Entry 8EMH (electron microscopy, 3.63 A resolution); this record covers chains F and O of the 14 polymer chains in the assembly.

== Chain F ==
Molecule: Protease Lon-related BREX system protein BrxL
Source organism: Acinetobacter sp. NEB 394
Reference sequence: A0A7H8SL14 (A0A7H8SL14_9GAMM); residues 1-679 here = UniProt positions 1-679
Sequence (679 residues; row label = number of the first residue in the row):
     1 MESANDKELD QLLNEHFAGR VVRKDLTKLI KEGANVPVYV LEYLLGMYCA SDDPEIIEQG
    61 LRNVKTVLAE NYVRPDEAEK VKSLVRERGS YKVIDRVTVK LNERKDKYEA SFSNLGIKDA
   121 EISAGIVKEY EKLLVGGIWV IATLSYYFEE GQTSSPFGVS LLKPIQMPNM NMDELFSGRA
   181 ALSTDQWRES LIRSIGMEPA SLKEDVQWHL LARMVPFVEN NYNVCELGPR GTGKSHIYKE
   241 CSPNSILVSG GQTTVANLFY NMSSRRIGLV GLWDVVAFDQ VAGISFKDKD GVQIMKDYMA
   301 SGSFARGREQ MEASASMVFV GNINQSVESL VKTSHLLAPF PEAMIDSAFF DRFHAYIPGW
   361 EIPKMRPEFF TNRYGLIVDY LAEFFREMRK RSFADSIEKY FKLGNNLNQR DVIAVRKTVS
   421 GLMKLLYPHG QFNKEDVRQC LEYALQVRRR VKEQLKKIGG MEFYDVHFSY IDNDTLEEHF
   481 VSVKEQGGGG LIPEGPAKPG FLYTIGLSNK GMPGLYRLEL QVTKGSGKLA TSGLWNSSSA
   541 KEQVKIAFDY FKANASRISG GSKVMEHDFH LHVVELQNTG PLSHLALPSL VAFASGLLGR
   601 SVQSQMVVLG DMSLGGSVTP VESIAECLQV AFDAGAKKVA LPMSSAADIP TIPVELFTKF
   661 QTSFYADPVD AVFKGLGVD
Unresolved in the structure: 1, 488-497, 678-679
Sequence notes: conflict Gln280 (Glu in A0A7H8SL14)
What the authors report for this chain:
  - binding site for the 64-nt DNA strand (chain O): Ser264, Lys287
  - mutagenesis - R104A, L134W, S264A/R265A, K287A: decreased binding to dsDNA
  - mutagenesis - Q661W (3.3-fold): increased catalytic activity
  - mutagenesis - T658W: unchanged catalytic activity
  - mutagenesis - L134W: abolished catalytic activity on dsDNA
  - mutagenesis - Q661W: unchanged binding to DNA
  - mutagenesis - Q661W: decreased binding to dsDNA (in the presence of ATP)

== Chain O ==
Molecule: 64-nt DNA strand
Sequence (64 nucleotides; each row starts with the number of its first residue):
    12 ACGCGCTACA CTAAAAGGGC CCTTAATTCG ATCGACTAAG AAAGGGCCCT TTATCGATCG
    72 ACTG

== How chain F and chain O interact ==
Contacting residue pairs - 9 pairs, chain F then chain O:
  Thr254(F) - DG29(O)  hydrogen bond to the phosphate
  Ala256(F) - DG28(O)  phosphate contact
  Ala256(F) - DG29(O)  phosphate contact
  Asn261(F) - DG28(O)  phosphate contact
  Met262(F) - DG28(O)  hydrogen bond to the phosphate
  Ser263(F) - DG28(O)  hydrogen bond to the phosphate
  Lys287(F) - DG29(O)  hydrogen bond to the phosphate
  Lys287(F) - DG30(O)  salt bridge to the phosphate
  Arg306(F) - DG28(O)  salt bridge to the phosphate
Interface residues without a listed pair, chain O (4 interface residues in all): DA27

== In short ==
7 residues of chain F face 4 of chain O across their interface; the contacts include 4 hydrogen bonds and 2
salt bridges. Polar pairs include Thr254(F)-DG29(O), Met262(F)-DG28(O) and Ser263(F)-DG28(O). The paper
reports a binding site for the 64-nt DNA strand (chain O) at Ser264(F) and Lys287(F); R104A, L134W and
S264A/R265A of chain F, among others, reduce binding to dsDNA; 6 substitutions were tested in all.
Chain F is Protease Lon-related BREX system protein BrxL (Acinetobacter sp. NEB 394) and chain O is a 64-nt
DNA strand; the structure, CryoEM characterization of a unique AAA+ BrxL phage restriction factor, was
determined by electron microscopy (same publication as 8EIL and 8EMC).
